Entry 5IIE (X-ray diffraction, 2.80 A resolution); this record covers chains H and L.

# Chain H
Molecule: antibody DH501 FabH chain
Source organism: Homo sapiens
Notes: antibody fragment or engineered binder
Amino-acid sequence (230 residues; numbered 1 to 218 plus 12 insertion-coded residues; the number before each row is that of its first residue; a row labelled like 35A-35B holds insertion residues (35A, then the next letters in order)):
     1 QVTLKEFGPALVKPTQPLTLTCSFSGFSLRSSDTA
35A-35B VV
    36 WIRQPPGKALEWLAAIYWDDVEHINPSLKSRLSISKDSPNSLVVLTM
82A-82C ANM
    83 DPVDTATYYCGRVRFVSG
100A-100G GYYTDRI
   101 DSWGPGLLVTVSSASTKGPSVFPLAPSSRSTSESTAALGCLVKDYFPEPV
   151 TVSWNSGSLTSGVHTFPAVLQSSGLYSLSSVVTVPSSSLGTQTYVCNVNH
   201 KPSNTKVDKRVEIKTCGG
Disordered / not traced: 127-132, 214-218
Cystine bridges: Cys22-Cys92, Cys140-Cys196

# Chain L
Molecule: antibody DH501 light chain
Source organism: Homo sapiens
Notes: antibody fragment or engineered binder
Amino-acid sequence (216 residues; numbered 1 to 212 plus 5 insertion-coded residues; 1 number in that range is skipped by the numbering (no residue carries it; nothing is unmodelled there); the number before each row is that of its first residue; a row labelled like 27A-27B holds insertion residues (27A, then the next letters in order)):
     1 QSVLTQP
     9 PSVSGAPGQRVTISCAGTK
27A-27B SN
    28 IGDCSVSWYQQLPGATPRLLIYQNNNRPSGVSDRFSGSKSGTSASLAITG
    78 LQTEDEADYFCLSYDTSF
95A-95B SG
    96 WRFGGGTRLTV
  106A L
   107 GQPKASPTVTLFPPSSEELQANKATLVCLISDFYPGVVKVAWKADGSAVN
   157 AGVETTTPSKQSNNKYAASSYLSLTSDQWKSHKSYSCQVTHEGSTVEKTV
   207 APAECS
Disordered / not traced: 1, 209-212
Cystine bridges: Cys23-Cys88, Cys134-Cys193

# How chain H and chain L interact
Contacting residue pairs (81; chain H residue first):
  Ile37(H) - Phe98(L)  hydrophobic
  Gln39(H) - Gln38(L)  hydrogen bond
  Gln39(H) - Phe87(L)
  Ala44(H) - Phe87(L)  hydrophobic
  Ala44(H) - Gly99(L)
  Ala44(H) - Gly100(L)
  Leu45(H) - Phe87(L)
  Leu45(H) - Phe98(L)
  Glu46(H) - Phe98(L)
  Trp47(H) - Trp96(L)  hydrophobic
  Trp47(H) - Phe98(L)
  His58(H) - Tyr91(L)
  His58(H) - Trp96(L)
  Pro61(H) - Phe95(L)  hydrophobic
  Pro61(H) - Ser95A(L)
  Ser62(H) - Phe95(L)
  Tyr91(H) - Gln38(L)
  Tyr91(H) - Thr43(L)
  Tyr91(H) - Pro44(L)
  Val98(H) - Gln50(L)
  Tyr100B(H) - Asp30(L)
  Tyr100B(H) - Cys31(L)  hydrophobic
  Tyr100B(H) - Thr93(L)
  Tyr100C(H) - Ser32(L)
  Tyr100C(H) - Tyr91(L)
  Tyr100C(H) - Trp96(L)
  Thr100D(H) - Gln50(L)  hydrogen bond
  Asp100E(H) - Trp96(L)
  Arg100F(H) - Tyr36(L)
  Arg100F(H) - Leu46(L)
  Arg100F(H) - Tyr49(L)
  Arg100F(H) - Gln50(L)  hydrogen bond
  Ile100G(H) - Tyr36(L)  hydrogen bond (backbone-side chain)
  Ile100G(H) - Leu46(L)
  Asp101(H) - Leu46(L)
  Trp103(H) - Tyr36(L)  hydrophobic
  Trp103(H) - Thr43(L)
  Trp103(H) - Pro44(L)
  Gly104(H) - Thr43(L)
  Pro105(H) - Thr43(L)
  Val121(H) - Glu123(L)
  Phe122(H) - Ser121(L)
  Phe122(H) - Glu123(L)
  Phe122(H) - Glu124(L)
  Pro123(H) - Ser121(L)
  Pro123(H) - Glu123(L)
  Leu124(H) - Phe118(L)  hydrophobic
  Ala125(H) - Phe118(L)
  Ala125(H) - Pro119(L)
  Ala137(H) - Phe118(L)
  Leu141(H) - Thr131(L)
  Leu141(H) - Val133(L)  hydrophobic
  Leu141(H) - Tyr177(L)  hydrophobic
  Lys143(H) - Glu124(L)  salt bridge
  Lys143(H) - Lys129(L)
  Lys143(H) - Thr131(L)
  His164(H) - Ser137(L)
  His164(H) - Gln167(L)
  His164(H) - Ala173(L)
  Phe166(H) - Leu135(L)  hydrophobic
  Phe166(H) - Ile136(L)
  Phe166(H) - Ser137(L)
  Phe166(H) - Ala173(L)  hydrophobic
  Phe166(H) - Ala174(L)
  Pro167(H) - Ser165(L)
  Pro167(H) - Ser175(L)
  Ala168(H) - Thr162(L)
  Val169(H) - Glu160(L)
  Val169(H) - Thr162(L)
  Val169(H) - Tyr177(L)  hydrophobic
  Leu170(H) - Glu160(L)
  Gln171(H) - Glu160(L)
  Gln171(H) - Ser179(L)
  Ser172(H) - Glu160(L)  hydrogen bond (backbone-side chain)
  Leu178(H) - Tyr177(L)
  Ser179(H) - Val133(L)
  Ser179(H) - Leu135(L)
  Ser179(H) - Tyr177(L)  hydrogen bond
  Val181(H) - Phe118(L)  hydrophobic
  Val181(H) - Leu135(L)  hydrophobic
  Lys209(H) - Glu123(L)  salt bridge
Interface residues without a listed pair, chain H (47 interface residues in all): Lys43, Tyr52, Asn60, Leu138, Gly139, Ser177
Interface residues without a listed pair, chain L (45 interface residues in all): Ser34, Ala42, Leu89, Gly95B, Thr116, Thr161

# Overview
The interface between chain H and chain L involves 47 residues on one side and 45 on the other; the contacts
include 6 hydrogen bonds and 2 salt bridges. Polar pairs include Lys143(H)-Glu124(L), Lys209(H)-Glu123(L) and
Gln39(H)-Gln38(L).
Here chain H is antibody DH501 FabH chain and chain L is antibody DH501 light chain, both from Homo sapiens.
Entry 5IIE (Structure of the unliganded anti-HIV antibody DH501 that binds GP120 V3 glycan and the base of
...) was determined by X-ray diffraction (same publication as 5T4Z).
